6OQK - chains A and B; structure by solution NMR.

[Chain A]
Name: Plasminogen Kringle 2
Source organism: Homo sapiens
Sequence (87 residues; row label = number of the first residue in the row):
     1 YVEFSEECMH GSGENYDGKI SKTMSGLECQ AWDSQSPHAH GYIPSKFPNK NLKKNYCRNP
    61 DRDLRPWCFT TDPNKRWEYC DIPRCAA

[Chain B]
Name: Plasminogen-binding group A streptococcal M-like protein PAM
Source organism: Streptococcus pyogenes
UniProt: P49054 (PAM_STRPY); residues 103-151 here correspond to UniProt positions 85-133 (UniProt number = residue number - 18)
Sequence (52 residues; each row starts with the number of its first residue):
   101 GSVEKLTADA ELQRLKNERH EEAELERLKS EAADHDKKEA ERKALEDKLA DY
Sequence notes: expression tag (101-102, 152); engineered mutation Ala132 (Arg114 in P49054), Ala133 (His115 in P49054)
Swiss-Prot annotation at these positions:
  - region: Val103 to Glu131 (Able to bind plasminogen), Asp109 to Asp134 (2 X approximate tandem repeats, type a)

[How chain A and chain B interact]
Contacting residue pairs (29; chain A residue first):
  Gly41(A) with Leu115(B)
  Tyr42(A) with Leu112(B); Leu115(B); Lys116(B); Arg119(B)
  Ser45(A) with Gly101(B); Ser102(B); Glu104(B)
  Lys46(A) with Gly101(B); Ala108(B); Glu111(B)
  Phe47(A) with Ala108(B); Leu112(B); Leu115(B)
  Pro48(A) with Lys105(B)
  Asn49(A) with Lys105(B)
  Pro60(A) with Leu112(B)
  Asp61(A) with Leu112(B); Lys116(B); Arg119(B)
  Arg62(A) with Asp109(B)
  Asp63(A) with Lys116(B); Arg119(B)
  Trp67(A) with Arg119(B)
  Arg76(A) with Glu122(B); Glu126(B); Lys129(B)
  Trp77(A) with Arg119(B); Ala123(B)
Also at the interface, not in a pair above, chain A (16 interface residues in all): Ala39, Leu64
Also at the interface, not in a pair above, chain B (16 interface residues in all): Tyr152

[In short]
Chain A and chain B each contribute 16 residues to their interface.
Here chain A is Plasminogen Kringle 2 (Homo sapiens) and chain B is Plasminogen-binding group A streptococcal
M-like protein PAM (Streptococcus pyogenes). Entry 6OQK (Solution structure of the complex of mutant
vek50[rh2/aa] and plasminogen kringle 2) was determined by solution NMR together with 6OQJ from the same
study.
